6DG8 - chains A and B of the 5 polymer chains in the assembly; structure by electron microscopy, 3.89 A resolution.

Chain A (and B):
Molecule: 5-hydroxytryptamine receptor 3A
From: Mus musculus
Notes: chain B of this document is another copy of the same molecule, construct and numbering; everything in this record applies to it too
Reference sequence: E9QLC0 (E9QLC0_MOUSE); residues 8-462 here correspond to UniProt positions 35-489 (UniProt number = residue number + 27)
Chain sequence (455 residues; each row starts with the number of its first residue):
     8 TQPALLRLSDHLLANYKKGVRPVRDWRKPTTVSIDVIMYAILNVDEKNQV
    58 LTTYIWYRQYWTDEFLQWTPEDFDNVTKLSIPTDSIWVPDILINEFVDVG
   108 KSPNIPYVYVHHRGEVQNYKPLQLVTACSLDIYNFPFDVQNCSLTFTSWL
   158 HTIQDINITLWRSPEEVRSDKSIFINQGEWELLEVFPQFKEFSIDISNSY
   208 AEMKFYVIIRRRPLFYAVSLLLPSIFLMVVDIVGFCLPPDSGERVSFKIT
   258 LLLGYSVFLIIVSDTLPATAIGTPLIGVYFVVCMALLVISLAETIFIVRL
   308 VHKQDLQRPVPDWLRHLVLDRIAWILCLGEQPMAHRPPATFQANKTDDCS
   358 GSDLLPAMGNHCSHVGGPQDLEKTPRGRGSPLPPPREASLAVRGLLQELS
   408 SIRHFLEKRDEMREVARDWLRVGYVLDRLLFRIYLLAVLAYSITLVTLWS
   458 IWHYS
Disordered / not traced: 333-396
Cystine bridges: C135-C149
Small-molecule neighbours:
  - serotonin (SRO), molecule 1: I44, W63, Y64, R65, Y126, K127
  - serotonin (SRO), molecule 2: T154, S155, W156, F199, I201, Y207
Reported in the primary citation:
  - binding site for serotonin: W63, R65, W156
  - conformationally variable residues (helix shift, side-chain flip): E250, S253, L260, G430

Chain A / chain B interface:
Residue-residue contacts - 65 pairs, chain A then chain B:
  A11(A) - R31(B)
  L13(A) - K24(B)  hydrogen bond (backbone-side chain)
  L13(A) - V27(B)  hydrophobic
  L13(A) - F72(B)  hydrophobic
  S16(A) - K24(B)  hydrogen bond
  S16(A) - V27(B)
  D17(A) - K24(B)
  Y46(A) - E102(B)
  L49(A) - A134(B)  hydrophobic
  N50(A) - N55(B)  hydrogen bond
  Y61(A) - F103(B)
  W63(A) - W156(B)
  D81(A) - W33(B)  hydrogen bond (backbone-side chain)
  N82(A) - W33(B)
  V83(A) - W33(B)  hydrophobic
  S87(A) - G26(B)
  S87(A) - H158(B)
  P89(A) - G26(B)
  K108(A) - F103(B)
  K108(A) - D105(B)
  P110(A) - L99(B)  hydrophobic
  I112(A) - L99(B)  hydrophobic
  I112(A) - W156(B)
  I112(A) - L157(B)
  Y114(A) - W94(B)  hydrogen bond
  Y114(A) - V95(B)  hydrogen bond (side chain-backbone)
  Y114(A) - L157(B)
  Y116(A) - L157(B)  hydrogen bond (side chain-backbone)
  Y126(A) - W156(B)
  Y126(A) - L157(B)
  Y126(A) - Y207(B)  hydrogen bond
  K127(A) - W156(B)
  P128(A) - W156(B)
  Q130(A) - F103(B)
  Q130(A) - V104(B)  hydrogen bond (side chain-backbone)
  Q130(A) - D105(B)
  I180(A) - I201(B)  hydrophobic
  Q184(A) - S136(B)
  E186(A) - A277(B)
  E186(A) - I278(B)
  F222(A) - A277(B)
  F222(A) - G279(B)
  F222(A) - T280(B)
  Y223(A) - A277(B)
  L229(A) - V288(B)  hydrophobic
  F233(A) - A292(B)  hydrophobic
  V236(A) - I296(B)  hydrophobic
  V240(A) - A299(B)  hydrophobic
  C243(A) - R306(B)
  L244(A) - I302(B)  hydrophobic
  P245(A) - R306(B)
  E250(A) - V305(B)
  E250(A) - H309(B)  salt bridge
  F254(A) - L298(B)  hydrophobic
  F254(A) - I302(B)  hydrophobic
  T257(A) - L260(B)
  I268(A) - I267(B)  hydrophobic
  L403(A) - A398(B)  hydrophobic
  L403(A) - L402(B)  hydrophobic
  L406(A) - L402(B)  hydrophobic
  L406(A) - E405(B)
  L406(A) - L406(B)  hydrophobic
  L413(A) - I409(B)  hydrophobic
  L413(A) - F412(B)  hydrophobic
  D417(A) - F412(B)
Other interface residues (no listed pair), chain A (49 interface residues in all): I44, I88, N183, R218, S407, I409
Other interface residues (no listed pair), chain B (54 interface residues in all): R28, D32, R34, P96, D97, N101, V106, F199, I256, T276, P281, K415
From the paper, about this interface:
  - pairs named by the authors: E250(A)-H309(B)

Summary:
Chain A and chain B form an interface of 49 and 54 residues respectively; the contacts include 9 hydrogen
bonds and 1 salt bridge. Polar pairs include E250(A)-H309(B), L13(A)-K24(B) and S16(A)-K24(B). The paper
describes a contact between E250(A) and H309(B). The paper reports a binding site for serotonin at W63(A),
R65(A) and W156(A); conformational variability at E250(A), S253(A) and L260(A) among others.
Both chains are 5-hydroxytryptamine receptor 3A (Mus musculus). Entry 6DG8 (Full-length 5-HT3A receptor in a
serotonin-bound conformation- State 2) was determined by electron microscopy together with 6DG7 from the same
study.
